PDB entry 3IAM | X-ray diffraction, 3.10 A resolution | chains 6 and 9 of the 8 polymer chains in the assembly

== Chain 6 ==
Molecule: NADH-quinone oxidoreductase subunit 6
Source organism: Thermus thermophilus
Notes: EC 1.6.99.5
UniProtKB: Q56218 (NQO6_THET8); residue numbers follow UniProt; this construct covers 1-181
Sequence (181 residues; row label = number of the first residue in the row):
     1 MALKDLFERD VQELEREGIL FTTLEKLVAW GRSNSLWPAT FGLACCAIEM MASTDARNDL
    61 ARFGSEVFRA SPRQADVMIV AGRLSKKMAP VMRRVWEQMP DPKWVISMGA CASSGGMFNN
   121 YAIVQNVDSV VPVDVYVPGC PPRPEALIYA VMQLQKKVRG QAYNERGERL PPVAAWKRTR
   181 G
Not modelled in the structure: 1-14, 57-73, 176-181
Bound ions: 4Fe-4S cluster Fe: C45, C111, C140
Small-molecule neighbours: 4Fe-4S cluster (SF4): C45, C46, G82, R83, G109, A110, C111, F118, G139, C140, P141
From the paper describing this entry:
  - conformationally variable residues (helix shift): G18 to S35, C46, R143 to G160
  - 4Fe-4S cluster coordination: C45
  - catalytic residues: C45, E49 (proposed by the authors, not directly observed)

== Chain 9 ==
Molecule: NADH-quinone oxidoreductase subunit 9
Source organism: Thermus thermophilus
Notes: EC 1.6.99.5
UniProtKB: Q56224 (NQO9_THET8); residue numbers follow UniProt; this construct covers 1-182
Sequence (182 residues; numbered 1 to 182; the number before each row is that of its first residue):
     1 MTLKALAQSL GITLKYLFSK PVTVPYPDAP VALKPRFHGR HVLTRHPNGL EKCIGCSLCA
    61 AACPAYAIYV EPAENDPENP VSAGERYAKV YEINMLRCIF CGLCEEACPT GAIVLGYDFE
   121 MADYEYSDLV YGKEDMLVDV VGTKPQRREA KRTGKPVKVG YVVPYVRPEL EGFKAPTEGG
   181 KR
Not modelled in the structure: 1-25, 180-182
Bound ions: 4Fe-4S cluster Fe site 1: C53, C56, C59, C108; 4Fe-4S cluster Fe site 2: C63, C98, C101, C104
Small-molecule neighbours:
  - 4Fe-4S cluster (SF4), molecule 1: H41, C63, P64, A65, A67, I68, I93, C98, I99, F100, C101, G102, L103, C104
  - 4Fe-4S cluster (SF4), molecule 2: K52, C53, I54, G55, C56, S57, L58, C59, V70, Y91, C108, P109, T110, A112, I113
From the paper describing this entry:
  - 4Fe-4S cluster coordination: C101
  - binding site for 4Fe-4S cluster: H41

== Interface between chain 6 and chain 9 ==
Pairs across the interface (56; chain 6 residue first):
  A110(6) - L96(9)
  A110(6) - C98(9)
  A110(6) - I99(9)  hydrophobic
  S113(6) - L96(9)
  S113(6) - Y126(9)
  S114(6) - L96(9)  hydrogen bond (side chain-backbone)
  S114(6) - R97(9)
  S114(6) - Y126(9)
  G115(6) - R97(9)
  G116(6) - R97(9)  hydrogen bond (backbone-side chain)
  M117(6) - I99(9)  hydrophobic
  N119(6) - R97(9)
  Q125(6) - R97(9)  hydrogen bond
  N126(6) - Y126(9)
  D134(6) - Y124(9)
  V135(6) - A122(9)  hydrophobic
  V135(6) - D123(9)
  V135(6) - Y124(9)  hydrophobic
  Y136(6) - L96(9)  hydrophobic
  Y136(6) - A122(9)
  Y136(6) - D123(9)  hydrogen bond (backbone-backbone)
  Y136(6) - Y124(9)
  Y136(6) - Y126(9)
  Y136(6) - L129(9)  hydrophobic
  V137(6) - A122(9)  hydrophobic
  P138(6) - M95(9)
  P138(6) - M121(9)
  P138(6) - A122(9)
  C140(6) - I99(9)  hydrophobic
  R143(6) - V31(9)
  R143(6) - F37(9)
  E145(6) - V31(9)
  E145(6) - F119(9)
  A146(6) - F119(9)
  I148(6) - P27(9)  hydrophobic
  Y149(6) - E120(9)
  Y149(6) - M121(9)
  Y149(6) - P145(9)
  Y149(6) - Q146(9)
  Q153(6) - A122(9)
  Q153(6) - Y124(9)  hydrogen bond (backbone-side chain)
  Q153(6) - P145(9)
  Q153(6) - E149(9)
  K156(6) - E149(9)  salt bridge
  K157(6) - Y124(9)
  A162(6) - Y124(9)
  Y163(6) - Y124(9)
  Y163(6) - R148(9)  hydrogen bond (backbone-side chain)
  Y163(6) - R152(9)
  N164(6) - E125(9)  hydrogen bond
  N164(6) - D128(9)
  N164(6) - R148(9)
  E165(6) - D128(9)  hydrogen bond (backbone-side chain)
  E165(6) - R148(9)  salt bridge
  L170(6) - Y124(9)  hydrophobic
  L170(6) - E125(9)
Also at the interface, not in a pair above, chain 6 (33 interface residues in all): G139, A150, M152, Q161, R166
Also at the interface, not in a pair above, chain 9 (27 interface residues in all): A32, L33, F100, K144

== Overview ==
33 residues of chain 6 and 27 residues of chain 9 are in contact; the contacts include 8 hydrogen bonds and 2
salt bridges. Among the polar pairs are K156(6)-E149(9), E165(6)-R148(9) and S114(6)-L96(9). Chain 6 binds
4Fe-4S cluster. From the paper: catalytic residues C45(6) and E49(6); a binding site for 4Fe-4S cluster at
H41(9).
Here chain 6 is NADH-quinone oxidoreductase subunit 6 and chain 9 is NADH-quinone oxidoreductase subunit 9,
both from Thermus thermophilus. Entry 3IAM (Crystal structure of the hydrophilic domain of respiratory complex
I from Thermus thermophilus, reduced, 2 mol/ASU ...) was determined by X-ray diffraction, deposited together
with 3I9V and 3IAS.
